6BIN - chains A and C of the 3 polymer chains in the assembly; structure by X-ray diffraction, 2.50 A resolution.

[Chain A]
Molecule: HLA class II histocompatibility antigen, DR alpha chain
Organism: Homo sapiens
Reference sequence: P01903 (DRA_HUMAN); residues 5-181 here correspond to UniProt positions 30-206 (UniProt number = residue number + 25)
Sequence (189 residues; row label = number of the first residue in the row):
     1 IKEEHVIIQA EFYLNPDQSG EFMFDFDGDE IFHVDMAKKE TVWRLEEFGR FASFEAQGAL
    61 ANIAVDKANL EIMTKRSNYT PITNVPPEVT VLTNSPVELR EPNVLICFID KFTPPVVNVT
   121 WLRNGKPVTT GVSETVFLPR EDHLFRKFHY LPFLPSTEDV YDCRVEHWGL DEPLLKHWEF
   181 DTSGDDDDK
Unresolved in the structure: 1-2, 182-189
Construct notes: expression tag (1-4, 182-189)
Disulfide bonds: Cys-107/Cys-163
Glycans and other covalent adducts: N-acetylglucosamine (NAG) linked to Asn-78, Asn-118
Curated features (UniProtKB/Swiss-Prot):
  - region: Glu-179 to Asp-181 (Connecting peptide)
  - site: Gln-9 (Self- and pathogen-derived peptide antigen), Gly-49 (Self-peptide antigen), Phe-51 (Self- and pathogen-derived peptide antigen), Ala-52 (Self-peptide antigen), Ser-53 (Self- and pathogen-derived peptide antigen), Glu-55 (Pathogen-derived peptide antigen), Asn-62 (Self- and pathogen-derived peptide antigen), Asn-69 (Pathogen-derived peptide antigen), Arg-76 (Self- and pathogen-derived peptide antigen)
  - glycosylation (N-linked (GlcNAc...) asparagine): Asn-78, Asn-118

[Chain C]
Molecule: Type II Collagen 1240Cit 1237-1249
Organism: Homo sapiens
Sequence (13 residues; each row starts with the number of its first residue):
     1 QYMRADQAAG GLR
Modified positions: Arg-4 (citrulline; CIR)

[Interface between chain A and chain C]
Residue-residue contacts (27):
  Gln-9(A) with Ala-5(C); Asp-6(C), hydrogen bond (side chain-backbone)
  Phe-22(A) with Ala-5(C), hydrophobic
  Phe-24(A) with Arg-4(C)
  Phe-51(A) with Gln-1(C)
  Ala-52(A) with Gln-1(C)
  Ser-53(A) with Gln-1(C), hydrogen bond (backbone-backbone); Tyr-2(C); Met-3(C), hydrogen bond (backbone-backbone)
  Phe-54(A) with Tyr-2(C); Met-3(C); Ala-5(C), hydrophobic
  Glu-55(A) with Tyr-2(C)
  Asn-62(A) with Asp-6(C), hydrogen bond (side chain-backbone); Gln-7(C); Ala-8(C), hydrogen bond (side chain-backbone)
  Val-65(A) with Ala-8(C); Ala-9(C); Gly-10(C)
  Asp-66(A) with Ala-8(C)
  Asn-69(A) with Ala-9(C), hydrogen bond (side chain-backbone); Gly-10(C); Gly-11(C), hydrogen bond (side chain-backbone)
  Ile-72(A) with Gly-11(C); Leu-12(C); Arg-13(C)
  Arg-76(A) with Leu-12(C)
Also at the interface, not in a pair above, chain A (17 interface residues in all): Glu-11, Phe-32, Trp-43

[Overview]
Chain A and chain C form an interface of 17 and 13 residues respectively; the contacts include 7 hydrogen
bonds. Polar pairs include Gln-9(A)/Asp-6(C), Asn-62(A)/Asp-6(C) and Asn-62(A)/Ala-8(C). Covalently linked
N-acetylglucosamine: at Asn-78(A) and Asn-118(A).
Chain A is HLA class II histocompatibility antigen, DR alpha chain and chain C is Type II Collagen 1240Cit
1237-1249, both from Homo sapiens; the structure, HLA-DRB1 in complex with Type II collagen peptide, was
determined by X-ray diffraction together with 6BIJ, 6BIL, 6BIR, 6BIV, 6BIX, 6BIY and 6BIZ from the same study.
